PDB entry 6WRT | X-ray diffraction, 1.55 A resolution | chain A

Chain A:
Protein: Tyrosine--tRNA ligase
Organism: Methanocaldococcus jannaschii (strain ATCC 43067 / DSM 2661 / JAL-1 / JCM 10045 / NBRC 100440)
Notes: EC 6.1.1.1
Reference sequence: Q57834 (SYY_METJA); residue numbers follow UniProt; this construct covers 1-306
Sequence (314 residues; numbered 1 to 314; the number before each row is that of its first residue):
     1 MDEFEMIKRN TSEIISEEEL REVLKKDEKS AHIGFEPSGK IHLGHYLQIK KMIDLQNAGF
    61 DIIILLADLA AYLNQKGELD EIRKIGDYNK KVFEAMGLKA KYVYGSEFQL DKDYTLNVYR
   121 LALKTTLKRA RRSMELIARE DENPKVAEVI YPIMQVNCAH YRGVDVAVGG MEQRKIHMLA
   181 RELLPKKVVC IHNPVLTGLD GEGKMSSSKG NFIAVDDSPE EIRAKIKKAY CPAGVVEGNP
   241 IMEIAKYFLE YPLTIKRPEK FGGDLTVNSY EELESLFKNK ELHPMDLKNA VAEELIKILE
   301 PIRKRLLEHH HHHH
Disordered / not traced: 310-314
Differences from the reference sequence: engineered mutation H32 (Tyr in Q57834), A70 (His in Q57834), C158 (Asp in Q57834), A159 (Ile in Q57834), R162 (Leu in Q57834); expression tag (307-314)
Ion coordination: Na+: D27, P144
Residues lining bound ligands:
  - meta-nitro-tyrosine (NIY), molecule 1: H32, G34, F35, E36, L65, A67, A70, Q109, Y114, I137, Y151, M154, Q155, C158, Q173
  - meta-nitro-tyrosine (NIY), molecule 2: N74, K76, E135, L136, I137, A138, R139, E140, S206, S208, K209
Swiss-Prot annotation at these positions:
  - region (Interaction with t-RNA): K228 to C231, H283 to K288
  - motif: P37 to H45 ('HIGH' region), K204 to S208 ('KMSKS' region)
  - binding site (L-tyrosine): E36, Q173
  - binding site (ATP): S207
  - site: N143 (Interaction with t-RNA)

Overview:
Ligands of chain A: meta-nitro-tyrosine. D27 and P144 form the Na+ site. Curated annotation (UniProt) lists
L-tyrosine-binding residues E36 and Q173 and ATP-binding residue S207.
Chain A is Tyrosine--tRNA ligase (Methanocaldococcus jannaschii (strain ATCC 43067 / DSM 2661 / JAL-1 / JCM
10045 / NBRC 100440)); the structure, Crystal structure of Mj 3-nitro-tyrosine tRNA synthetase (5B) C70A/S158C
variant bound to 3-nitro-tyrosine, was determined by X-ray diffraction, deposited together with 6WRK, 6WRN and
6WRQ.
